7CQI - chains A and C of the 5 polymer chains in the assembly; structure by electron microscopy, 3.20 A resolution.

== Chain A ==
Molecule: ORM1-like protein 3
Source organism: Homo sapiens
UniProt: Q8N138 (ORML3_HUMAN); residue numbers follow UniProt; this construct covers 1-153
Amino-acid sequence (153 residues; each row starts with the number of its first residue):
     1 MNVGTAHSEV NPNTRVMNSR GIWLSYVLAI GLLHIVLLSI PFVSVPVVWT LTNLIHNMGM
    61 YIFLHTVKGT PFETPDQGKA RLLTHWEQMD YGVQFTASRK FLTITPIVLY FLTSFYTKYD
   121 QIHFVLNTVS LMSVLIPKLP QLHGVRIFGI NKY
Disordered / not traced: 1-16, 147-153
Residues lining bound ligands: GE0 ([[(2R,3S,4R,5R)-5-(6-aminopurin-9-yl)-4-oxidanyl-3-phosphonooxy-oxolan-2-yl]methoxy-oxidanyl-phosphoryl] [(3R)-2,2-dimethyl-3-oxidanyl-4-oxidanylidene-4-[[3-oxidanylidene-3-[2-(2-oxidanylideneheptadecylsulfanyl)ethylamino]propyl]amino]butyl] hydrogen phosphate): P75, D76, Y91
UniProt features mapped onto this chain:
  - region: M1 to M17 (Important for ceramide level-sensing)
  - modified residue: P137 (Hydroxyproline)
  - mutagenesis: N2 to M17 (Impaired negative regulation of SPT complex activity in the presence of ceramides), N2 to S8 (Impaired negative regulation of SPT complex activity in the presence of ceramides), N2 (Impaired negative regulation of SPT complex activity in the presence of ceramides), N13 (N13A: Disrupted ceramide binding; impaired negative regulation of SPT complex activity in the presence of ceramides; in the absence of ceramides, reduced affinity of SPT complex towards palmitoyl-CoA), V16 (V16R: Impaired negative regulation of SPT complex activity in the presence of ceramides), I22 (I22R: Impaired negative regulation of SPT complex activity in the presence of ceramides), F63 (F63P: Impaired negative regulation of SPT complex activity in the presence of ceramides; F63R: Impaired negative regulation of SPT complex activity in the presence of ceramides), H85 (H85A: No effect on the negative regulation of SPT complex activity in the presence of ceramides), P137 (P137A: Increased protein levels; decreased ubiquitination; increased negative regulation of SPT complex activity)

== Chain C ==
Molecule: Serine palmitoyltransferase 1
Source organism: Homo sapiens
Notes: EC 2.3.1.50
UniProt: O15269 (SPTC1_HUMAN); numbering as in UniProt (aligned over 1-473)
Amino-acid sequence (473 residues; each row starts with the number of its first residue):
     1 MATATEQWVL VEMVQALYEA PAYHLILEGI LILWIIRLLF SKTYKLQERS DLTVKEKEEL
    61 IEEWQPEPLV PPVPKDHPAL NYNIVSGPPS HKTVVNGKEC INFASFNFLG LLDNPRVKAA
   121 ALASLKKYGV GTCGPRGFYG TFDVHLDLED RLAKFMKTEE AIIYSYGFAT IASAIPAYSK
   181 RGDIVFVDRA ACFAIQKGLQ ASRSDIKLFK HNDMADLERL LKEQEIEDQK NPRKARVTRR
   241 FIVVEGLYMN TGTICPLPEL VKLKYKYKAR IFLEESLSFG VLGEHGRGVT EHYGINIDDI
   301 DLISANMENA LASIGGFCCG RSFVIDHQRL SGQGYCFSAS LPPLLAAAAI EALNIMEENP
   361 GIFAVLKEKC GQIHKALQGI SGLKVVGESL SPAFHLQLEE STGSREQDVR LLQEIVDQCM
   421 NRSIALTQAR YLEKEEKCLP PPSIRVVVTV EQTEEELERA ASTIKEVAQA VLL
Disordered / not traced: 1-19, 42-473
UniProt features mapped onto this chain:
  - modified residue: Y164 (Phosphotyrosine)
  - natural variant: A20 (A20S: In ALS27), Y23 (Y23F: In ALS27), L38 (L38R: In ALS27; uncertain significance), L39 (deletion: In ALS27), F40 to S41 (deletion: In ALS27), C133 (C133W: In HSAN1A; C133Y: In HSAN1A), V144 (V144D: In HSAN1A), R239 (R239W: In a breast cancer sample), A310 (A310G: Found in a patient with HSAN1A; uncertain significance), S331 (S331F: In HSAN1A; S331Y: In ALS27 and HSAN1A), A352 (A352V: In HSAN1A), G387 (G387A: Does not affect catalytic activity towards serine)
  - mutagenesis: F138 (F138A: Decreased catalytic activity with L-serine and palmitoyl-CoA as substrates), Y164 (Y164F: Increased serine palmitoyltransferase activity and sphingolipid content), F337 (F337A: Strongly decreased catalytic activity with L-serine and palmitoyl-CoA as substrates), S338 (S338A: Decreased catalytic activity with L-serine and palmitoyl-CoA as substrates)

== How chain A and chain C interact ==
Pairs across the interface (14; chain A residue first):
  F95(A) - S41(C)
  K100(A) - L39(C)  hydrogen bond (side chain-backbone)
  T103(A) - L38(C)
  I107(A) - L31(C)  hydrophobic
  I107(A) - I35(C)  hydrophobic
  Y110(A) - H24(C)  hydrogen bond
  Y110(A) - L31(C)  hydrophobic
  F111(A) - E28(C)
  F111(A) - I32(C)  hydrophobic
  Y119(A) - E28(C)
  Q121(A) - Y23(C)
  F124(A) - Y23(C)
  F124(A) - H24(C)
  T128(A) - H24(C)
Also at the interface, not in a pair above, chain A (13 interface residues in all): I104, L135, L139
Also at the interface, not in a pair above, chain C (11 interface residues in all): A22, W34

== Summary ==
13 residues of chain A and 11 residues of chain C are in contact; the contacts include 2 hydrogen bonds. Polar
pairs include K100(A)-L39(C) and Y110(A)-H24(C). Chain A binds compound GE0. From UniProt: 13 mutagenesis
sites on chain A; 4 mutagenesis sites on chain C.
Here chain A is ORM1-like protein 3 and chain C is Serine palmitoyltransferase 1, both from Homo sapiens.
Entry 7CQI (Cryo-EM structure of the substrate-bound SPT-ORMDL3 complex) was determined by electron microscopy
together with 6M4N, 6M4O and 7CQK from the same study.
